8ZIT - chains Q and V of the 20 polymer chains in the assembly; structure by electron microscopy, 3.76 A resolution.

Chain Q:
Molecule: HerA
From: Agrobacterium tumefaciens
Chain sequence (617 residues; row label = number of the first residue in the row):
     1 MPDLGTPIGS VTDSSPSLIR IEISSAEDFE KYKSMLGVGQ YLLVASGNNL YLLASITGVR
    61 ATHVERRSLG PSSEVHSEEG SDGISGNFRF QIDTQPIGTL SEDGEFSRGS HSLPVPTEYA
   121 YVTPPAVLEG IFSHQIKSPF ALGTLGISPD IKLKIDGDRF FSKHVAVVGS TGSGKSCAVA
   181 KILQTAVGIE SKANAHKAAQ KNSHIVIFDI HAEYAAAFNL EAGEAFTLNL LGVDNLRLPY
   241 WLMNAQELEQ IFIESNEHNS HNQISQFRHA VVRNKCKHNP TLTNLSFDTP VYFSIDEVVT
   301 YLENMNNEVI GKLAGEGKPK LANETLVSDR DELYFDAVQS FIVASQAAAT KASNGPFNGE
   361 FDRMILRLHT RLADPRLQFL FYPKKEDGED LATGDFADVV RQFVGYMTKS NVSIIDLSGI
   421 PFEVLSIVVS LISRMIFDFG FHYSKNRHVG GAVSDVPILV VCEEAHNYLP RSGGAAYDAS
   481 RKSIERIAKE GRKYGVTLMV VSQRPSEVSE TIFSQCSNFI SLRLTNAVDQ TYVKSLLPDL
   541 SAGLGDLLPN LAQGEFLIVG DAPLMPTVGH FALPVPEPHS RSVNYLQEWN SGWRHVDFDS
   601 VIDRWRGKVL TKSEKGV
Unresolved in the structure: 65-86, 608-617
Bound ions: Mg2+ near Ser176 (its only coordinating residue here)
Ligand contacts: ATP-gamma-S (AGS; phosphothiophosphoric acid-adenylate ester): Thr171, Gly172, Ser173, Gly174, Lys175, Ser176, Cys177, Glu464, Gln503, Gln553, Phe571, Ala572, Leu573, Ser580, Arg581, Ser582

Chain V:
Molecule: 17-nt DNA strand
Sequence (17 nucleotides; row label = number of the first residue in the row):
     1 TATATATATA TATATAT

Interface between chain Q and chain V:
Pairs across the interface (4):
  Asn259(Q) - DT3(V)  sugar contact
  Ala347(Q) - DT13(V)  phosphate contact
  Ala348(Q) - DA14(V)  phosphate contact
  Arg363(Q) - DT3(V)  salt bridge to the phosphate
Interface residues without a listed pair, chain Q (5 interface residues in all): Glu257
Interface residues without a listed pair, chain V (4 interface residues in all): DA2

Overview:
The interface between chain Q and chain V involves 5 residues on one side and 4 on the other, with 1 salt
bridge. The salt-bridged pair is Arg363(Q)-DT3(V). Ligands of chain Q: ATP-gamma-S.
Chain Q is HerA (Agrobacterium tumefaciens) and chain V is a 17-nt DNA strand; the structure, DUF4297-HerA
complex with DNA and ATPgamaS, was determined by electron microscopy, deposited together with 8ZGI, 8ZIQ, 8ZIR
and 8ZIS.
